Entry 2HMI (X-ray diffraction, 2.80 A resolution); this record covers chains F and A of the 6 polymer chains in the assembly.

[Chain F]
Molecule: 18-nt DNA strand
Sequence (18 nucleotides; numbered 821 to 838; the number before each row is that of its first residue):
   821 GTCCCTGTTCGGGCGCCA

[Chain A]
Protein: Subunit of V-1 reverse transcriptase
Source organism: Human immunodeficiency virus 1
Notes: EC 2.7.7.49
Reference sequence: P03366 (POL_HV1B1); residues 1-558 here correspond to UniProt positions 599-1156 (UniProt number = residue number + 598)
Chain sequence (558 residues; each row starts with the number of its first residue):
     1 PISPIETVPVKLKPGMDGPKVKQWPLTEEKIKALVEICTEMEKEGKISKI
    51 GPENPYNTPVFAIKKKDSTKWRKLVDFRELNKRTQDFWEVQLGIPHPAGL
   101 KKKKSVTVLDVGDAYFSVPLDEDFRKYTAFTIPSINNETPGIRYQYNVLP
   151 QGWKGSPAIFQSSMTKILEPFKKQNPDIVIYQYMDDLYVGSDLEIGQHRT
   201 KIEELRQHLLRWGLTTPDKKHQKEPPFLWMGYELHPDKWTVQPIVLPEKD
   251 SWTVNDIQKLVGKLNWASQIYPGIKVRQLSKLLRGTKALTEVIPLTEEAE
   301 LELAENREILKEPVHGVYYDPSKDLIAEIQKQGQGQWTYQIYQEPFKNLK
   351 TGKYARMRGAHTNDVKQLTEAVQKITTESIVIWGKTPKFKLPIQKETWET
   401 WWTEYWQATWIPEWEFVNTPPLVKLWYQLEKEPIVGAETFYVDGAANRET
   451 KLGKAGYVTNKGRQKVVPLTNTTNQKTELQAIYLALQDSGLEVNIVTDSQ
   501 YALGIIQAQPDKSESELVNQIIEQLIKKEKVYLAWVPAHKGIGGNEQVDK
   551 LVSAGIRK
Construct notes: engineered mutation Ser-280 (Cys447 in P03366)

[How chain F and chain A interact]
Contacting residue pairs (29; chain F residue first):
  DC824(F) with Thr-473(A), phosphate contact; Gln-475(A), phosphate contact
  DC825(F) with Thr-473(A), hydrogen bond to the phosphate; Gln-475(A), phosphate contact; Lys-476(A), phosphate contact; Tyr-501(A), phosphate contact
  DT826(F) with Ala-360(A), phosphate contact; His-361(A), salt bridge to the phosphate; Tyr-501(A), hydrogen bond to the phosphate; Ile-505(A), phosphate contact
  DG827(F) with Ala-360(A), phosphate contact
  DT828(F) with Arg-358(A), salt bridge to the phosphate
  DG833(F) with Gln-258(A), hydrogen bond to the sugar
  DC834(F) with Gln-258(A), sugar contact; Lys-259(A), phosphate contact
  DG835(F) with Lys-259(A), sugar contact; Gly-262(A), sugar contact; Lys-263(A), phosphate contact
  DC836(F) with Lys-263(A), salt bridge to the phosphate; Trp-266(A), sugar contact
  DC837(F) with Tyr-183(A), hydrogen bond to the base; Met-230(A), phosphate contact; Gly-231(A), phosphate contact
  DA838(F) with Tyr-183(A), sugar contact; Met-184(A), sugar contact; Asp-185(A), phosphate contact; Asp-186(A), phosphate contact; Met-230(A), hydrogen bond to the phosphate; Gly-231(A), phosphate contact
Interface residues without a listed pair, chain A (23 interface residues in all): Trp-229, Asn-255, Arg-356, Gly-359

[In short]
Chain F and chain A form an interface of 11 and 23 residues respectively, with 5 hydrogen bonds and 3 salt
bridges. Among the polar pairs are DC837(F)/Tyr-183(A), DG833(F)/Gln-258(A) and DC825(F)/Thr-473(A).
Chain F is an 18-nt DNA strand and chain A is Subunit of V-1 reverse transcriptase (Human immunodeficiency
virus 1); the structure, HIV-1 reverse transcriptase/fragment of fab 28/DNA complex, was determined by X-ray
diffraction.
